6PE7 - chains H and L; structure by X-ray diffraction, 1.74 A resolution.

== Chain H ==
Protein: FAB Heavy Chain
Source organism: Homo sapiens
Notes: antibody fragment or engineered binder
Amino-acid sequence (223 residues; numbered 1 to 223; the number before each row is that of its first residue):
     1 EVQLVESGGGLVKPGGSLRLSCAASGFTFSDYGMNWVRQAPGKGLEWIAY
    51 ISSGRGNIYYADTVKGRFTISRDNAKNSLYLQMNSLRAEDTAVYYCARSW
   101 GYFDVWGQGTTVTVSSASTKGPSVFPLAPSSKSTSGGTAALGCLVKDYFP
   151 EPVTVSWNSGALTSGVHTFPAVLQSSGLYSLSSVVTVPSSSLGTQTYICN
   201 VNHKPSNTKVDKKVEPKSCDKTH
Not modelled in the structure: 131-136, 217-223
Disulfides: Cys22-Cys96, Cys143-Cys199

== Chain L ==
Protein: FAB Light chain
Source organism: Homo sapiens
Notes: antibody fragment or engineered binder
Amino-acid sequence (220 residues; row label = number of the first residue in the row):
     1 DIVMTQSPDSLAVSLGERATINCKSSQSLLNRGNQKNYLTWFQQKPGQPP
    51 KLLIYWASTRESGVPDRFSGSGSGTDFTLTISSLQAEDVAVYYCQNDYTY
   101 PLTFGQGTKLEIKRTVAAPSVFIFPPSDEQLKSGTASVVCLLNNFYPREA
   151 KVQWKVDNALQSGNSQESVTEQDSKDSTYSLSSTLTLSKADYEKHKVYAC
   201 EVTHQGLSSPVTKSFNRGEC
Not modelled in the structure: 220
Disulfides: Cys23-Cys94, Cys140-Cys200
From the paper describing this entry:
  - mutagenesis - R32L, R32P: increased signaling (human CD40 reporter assay)

== Interface between chain H and chain L ==
Pairs across the interface (64; chain H residue first):
  Gln39(H) - Gln44(L)  hydrogen bond
  Gln39(H) - Tyr93(L)  hydrogen bond
  Lys43(H) - Tyr93(L)
  Gly44(H) - Tyr93(L)
  Leu45(H) - Pro50(L)  hydrophobic
  Leu45(H) - Tyr93(L)  hydrophobic
  Leu45(H) - Phe104(L)
  Trp47(H) - Tyr100(L)  hydrophobic
  Trp47(H) - Pro101(L)  hydrophobic
  Trp47(H) - Leu102(L)
  Tyr50(H) - Tyr100(L)
  Tyr59(H) - Tyr100(L)  hydrophobic
  Tyr95(H) - Gln44(L)
  Tyr95(H) - Gln48(L)
  Tyr95(H) - Pro49(L)  hydrophobic
  Gly101(H) - Tyr38(L)
  Gly101(H) - Asp97(L)
  Tyr102(H) - Thr40(L)
  Tyr102(H) - Leu52(L)  hydrophobic
  Tyr102(H) - Tyr55(L)  hydrophobic
  Tyr102(H) - Asp97(L)
  Phe103(H) - Phe42(L)
  Phe103(H) - Leu52(L)
  Phe103(H) - Gln95(L)
  Phe103(H) - Leu102(L)  hydrophobic
  Phe103(H) - Phe104(L)  hydrophobic
  Trp106(H) - Phe42(L)
  Trp106(H) - Pro49(L)  hydrophobic
  Trp106(H) - Pro50(L)  hydrophobic
  Gly107(H) - Pro49(L)
  Gln108(H) - Pro49(L)
  Val124(H) - Glu129(L)
  Phe125(H) - Ser127(L)
  Phe125(H) - Gln130(L)
  Pro126(H) - Ser127(L)
  Leu127(H) - Phe124(L)  hydrophobic
  Leu127(H) - Val139(L)  hydrophobic
  Ala128(H) - Phe124(L)
  Thr138(H) - Phe122(L)
  Ala140(H) - Phe122(L)  hydrophobic
  Ala140(H) - Phe124(L)
  Ala140(H) - Leu141(L)  hydrophobic
  Leu144(H) - Ser137(L)
  Lys146(H) - Gln130(L)
  Lys146(H) - Ser137(L)
  His167(H) - Asn143(L)  hydrogen bond
  His167(H) - Asn144(L)  hydrogen bond
  His167(H) - Ser180(L)  hydrogen bond
  Phe169(H) - Leu141(L)  hydrophobic
  Phe169(H) - Ser168(L)
  Phe169(H) - Thr170(L)
  Phe169(H) - Ser180(L)
  Phe169(H) - Leu181(L)
  Phe169(H) - Ser182(L)
  Pro170(H) - Ser168(L)  hydrogen bond (backbone-side chain)
  Pro170(H) - Val169(L)
  Val172(H) - Gln166(L)
  Val172(H) - Glu167(L)
  Val172(H) - Ser168(L)
  Leu173(H) - Gln166(L)  hydrogen bond (backbone-side chain)
  Gln174(H) - Gln166(L)
  Val184(H) - Leu141(L)  hydrophobic
  Thr186(H) - Asn143(L)
  Lys212(H) - Glu129(L)  salt bridge
Interface residues without a listed pair, chain H (40 interface residues in all): Val37, Glu46, Trp100, Asp104, Ala139, Leu141, Thr168, Ser182
Interface residues without a listed pair, chain L (41 interface residues in all): Gly47, Trp56, Glu61, Ser133, Thr135, Asp173, Thr186

== Summary ==
40 residues of chain H face 41 of chain L across their interface, with 7 hydrogen bonds and 1 salt bridge.
Polar pairs include Lys212(H)-Glu129(L), Gln39(H)-Gln44(L) and Gln39(H)-Tyr93(L). The paper reports that R32L
and R32P of chain L increase signaling (human CD40 reporter assay).
Here chain H is FAB Heavy Chain and chain L is FAB Light chain, both from Homo sapiens. Entry 6PE7 (Crystal
Structure of ABBV-323 FAB) was determined by X-ray diffraction, deposited together with 6PE8 and 6PE9.
